8CW9 - chains H and L of the 15 polymer chains in the assembly; structure by electron microscopy, 3.46 A resolution.

# Chain H
Name: ADI-61026 heavy
From: Homo sapiens
Amino-acid sequence (228 residues; row label = number of the first residue in the row; a row labelled like 35A-35B holds insertion residues (35A, then the next letters in order)):
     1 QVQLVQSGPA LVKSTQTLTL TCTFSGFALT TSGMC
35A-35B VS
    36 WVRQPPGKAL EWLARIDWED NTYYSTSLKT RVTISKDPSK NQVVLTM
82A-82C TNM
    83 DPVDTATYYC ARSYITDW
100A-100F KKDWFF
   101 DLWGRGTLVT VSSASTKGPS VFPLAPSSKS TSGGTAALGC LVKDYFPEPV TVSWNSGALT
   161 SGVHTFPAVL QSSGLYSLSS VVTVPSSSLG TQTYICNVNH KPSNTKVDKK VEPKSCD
Unresolved in the structure: 1, 112-217
Disulfides: Cys22-Cys92
Ligand contacts: N-acetylglucosamine (NAG; 2-acetamido-2-deoxy-beta-D-glucopyranose): Ser32, Tyr96, Thr98
From the paper describing this entry:
  - binding site for N-acetylglucosamine: Ser32

# Chain L
Name: ADI-61026 light
From: Homo sapiens
Amino-acid sequence (214 residues; numbered 1 to 213 plus 2 insertion-coded residues; 1 number in that range is skipped by the numbering (no residue carries it; nothing is unmodelled there); the number before each row is that of its first residue; a row labelled like 95A-95B holds insertion residues (95A, then the next letters in order)):
     1 SYELIQLPS
    11 VSVSPGQTAR IPCSGDGLPK KYAHWYQQKA GQAPILLMYK DSERPSGIPE RFSAFSSGTT
    71 VTMTISGVQE EDEADYYCQS GDSTD
95A-95B TS
    96 VIFGGGTKVT VLGQPKAAPS VTLFPPSSEE LQANKATLVC LISDFYPGAV TVAWKADSSP
   156 VKAGVETTTP SKQSNNKYAA SSYLSLTPEQ WKSHRSYSCQ VTHEGSTVEK TVAPTECS
Unresolved in the structure: 1-2, 108-213
Disulfides: Cys23-Cys88

# Chain H / chain L interface
Residue-residue contacts - 36 pairs, chain H then chain L:
  Val37(H) with Phe98(L), hydrophobic
  Gln39(H) with Gln38(L), hydrogen bond; Tyr87(L), hydrogen bond
  Lys43(H) with Tyr87(L), hydrogen bond (backbone-side chain)
  Ala44(H) with Tyr87(L); Gly100(L)
  Leu45(H) with Tyr87(L); Phe98(L), hydrophobic
  Trp47(H) with Thr95A(L); Ser95B(L); Val96(L)
  Arg50(H) with Asp95(L)
  Tyr58(H) with Thr95A(L)
  Tyr91(H) with Gln38(L)
  Asp99(H) with Lys50(L), salt bridge
  Lys100B(H) with Lys31(L); Asp95(L), salt bridge
  Asp100C(H) with Lys31(L); Tyr32(L), hydrogen bond (side chain-backbone); His34(L), hydrogen bond (backbone-side chain)
  Trp100D(H) with His34(L); Gln89(L), hydrogen bond (backbone-side chain)
  Phe100E(H) with His34(L); Tyr36(L); Leu46(L), hydrophobic; Tyr49(L); Gln89(L)
  Phe100F(H) with Tyr36(L), hydrogen bond (backbone-side chain); Leu46(L); Val96(L), hydrophobic; Phe98(L), hydrophobic
  Asp101(H) with Leu46(L)
  Trp103(H) with Tyr36(L); Pro44(L); Phe98(L), hydrophobic
  Gly104(H) with Ala43(L)
Other interface residues (no listed pair), chain L (20 interface residues in all): Gln42, Gly99

# Overview
Chain H and chain L form an interface of 18 and 20 residues respectively, with 7 hydrogen bonds and 2 salt
bridges. Among the polar pairs are Asp99(H)-Lys50(L), Lys100B(H)-Asp95(L) and Gln39(H)-Gln38(L). Bound to
chain H: N-acetylglucosamine. The paper reports a binding site for N-acetylglucosamine at Ser32(H).
Here chain H is ADI-61026 heavy and chain L is ADI-61026 light, both from Homo sapiens. Entry 8CW9
(Prefusion-stabilized hMPV fusion protein bound to ADI-61026 and MPE8 Fabs) was determined by electron
microscopy.
